6MCW - chain A; structure by X-ray diffraction, 2.40 A resolution.

Chain A:
Protein: Cytochrome P450 51
Source organism: Methylococcus capsulatus (strain ATCC 33009 / NCIMB 11132 / Bath)
Notes: EC 1.14.13.70
UniProt: Q603T8 (Q603T8_METCA); residues 1-551 here = UniProt positions 1-551
Chain sequence (551 residues; each row starts with the number of its first residue):
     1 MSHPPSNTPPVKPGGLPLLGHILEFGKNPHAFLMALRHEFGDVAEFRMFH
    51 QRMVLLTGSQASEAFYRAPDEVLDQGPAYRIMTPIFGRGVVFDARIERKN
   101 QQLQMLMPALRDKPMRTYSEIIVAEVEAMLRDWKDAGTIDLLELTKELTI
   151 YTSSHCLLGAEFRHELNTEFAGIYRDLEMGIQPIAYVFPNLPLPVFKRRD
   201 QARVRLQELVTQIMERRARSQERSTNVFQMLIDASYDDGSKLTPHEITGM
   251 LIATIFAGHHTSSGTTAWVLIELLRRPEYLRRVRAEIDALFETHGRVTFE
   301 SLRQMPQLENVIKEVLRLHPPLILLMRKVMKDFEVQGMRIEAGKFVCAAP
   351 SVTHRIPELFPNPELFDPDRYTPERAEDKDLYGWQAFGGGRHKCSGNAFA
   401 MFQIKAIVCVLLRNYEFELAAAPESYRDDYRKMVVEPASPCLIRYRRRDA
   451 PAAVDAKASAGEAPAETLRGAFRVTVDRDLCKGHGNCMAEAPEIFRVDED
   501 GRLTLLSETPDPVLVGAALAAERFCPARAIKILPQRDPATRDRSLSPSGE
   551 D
Disordered / not traced: 1-3, 450-551
Ion coordination: heme Fe near Cys394 (its only coordinating residue here)
Small-molecule neighbours:
  - heme (HEM): Gln75, Tyr79, Phe92, Leu103, Leu106, Leu110, Leu157, Thr254, Ala257, Gly258, Thr261, Ser262, Thr265, Leu316, Pro321, Leu322, Leu325, Arg327, Ala386, Phe387, Gly388, Arg391, His392, Lys393, Cys394, Ser395, Gly396, Phe399, Ala400, Gln403, Ile404
  - Anapoe-X-114 (JDJ; 23-[4-(2,4,4-trimethylpentan-2-yl)phenoxy]-3,6,9,12,15,18,21-heptaoxatricosan-1-ol): Tyr79, Met82, Phe86, Phe92, Glu178, Met179, Ile181, Gln182, Ile184, Leu193, Val195, Ala253, Phe256, Ala257, His260, Leu322, Val434
From the paper describing this entry:
  - binding site for Anapoe-X-114: Gln182, His260
  - conformationally variable residues (side-chain flip): His260
  - catalytic residues: His260 (citing earlier work)
  - contacts within the chain: Glu178-His260 (salt bridge)
  - binding site for heme: Tyr79, Arg327, His392

In short:
Ligands of chain A: Anapoe-X-114 and heme. From the paper: the catalytic residue His260; a binding site for
heme at Tyr79, Arg327 and His392.
Chain A is Cytochrome P450 51 (Methylococcus capsulatus (strain ATCC 33009 / NCIMB 11132 / Bath)); the
structure, Crystal structure of the P450 domain of the CYP51-ferredoxin fusion protein from Methylococcus
capsulatus, complex with ..., was determined by X-ray diffraction, deposited together with 6MI0.
